PDB entry 3PWV | X-ray diffraction, 2.70 A resolution | chains A and B of the 3 polymer chains in the assembly

# Chain A
Name: MHC class I antigen
Source organism: Bos taurus
Reference sequence: Q95477 (Q95477_BOVIN); residues 1-274 here correspond to UniProt positions 26-299 (UniProt number = residue number + 25)
Chain sequence (274 residues; row label = number of the first residue in the row):
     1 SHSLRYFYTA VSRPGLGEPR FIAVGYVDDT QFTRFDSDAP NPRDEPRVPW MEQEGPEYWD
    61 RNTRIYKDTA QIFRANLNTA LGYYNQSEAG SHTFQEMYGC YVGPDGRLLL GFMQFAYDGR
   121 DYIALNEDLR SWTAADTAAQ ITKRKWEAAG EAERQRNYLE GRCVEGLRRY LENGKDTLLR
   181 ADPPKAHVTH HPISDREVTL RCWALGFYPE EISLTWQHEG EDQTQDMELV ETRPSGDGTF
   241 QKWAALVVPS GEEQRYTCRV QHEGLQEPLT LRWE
Cystine bridges: Cys100-Cys163, Cys202-Cys258

# Chain B
Name: Beta-2-microglobulin
Source organism: Bos taurus
Reference sequence: P01888 (B2MG_BOVIN); residues 1-98 here correspond to UniProt positions 21-118 (UniProt number = residue number + 20)
Chain sequence (98 residues; each row starts with the number of its first residue):
     1 IQRPPKIQVY SRHPPEDGKP NYLNCYVYGF HPPQIEIDLL KNGEKIKSEQ SDLSFSKDWS
    61 FYLLSHAEFT PNSKDQYSCR VKHVTLEQPR IVKWDRDL
Cystine bridges: Cys25-Cys79

# How chain A and chain B interact
Contacting residue pairs - 60 pairs, chain A then chain B:
  Phe7(A) with Phe55(B)
  Tyr8(A) with Phe55(B)
  Thr9(A) with Leu53(B); Phe61(B)
  Val11(A) with Pro33(B), hydrophobic; Gln34(B)
  Ser12(A) with Gln34(B)
  Ile22(A) with Leu53(B), hydrophobic
  Val24(A) with Asp52(B); Leu53(B); Ser54(B)
  Tyr26(A) with Ser54(B); Tyr62(B), hydrogen bond
  Gln31(A) with Asp52(B), hydrogen bond
  Arg34(A) with Asp52(B), salt bridge
  Arg47(A) with Asp52(B)
  Ser91(A) with Gln34(B), hydrogen bond
  Thr93(A) with Pro33(B)
  Gln95(A) with His31(B), hydrogen bond; Phe55(B); Trp59(B), hydrogen bond (side chain-backbone); Phe61(B)
  Glu96(A) with Phe55(B)
  Met97(A) with Phe55(B), hydrophobic; Lys57(B); Trp59(B), hydrophobic
  Gln114(A) with Trp59(B)
  Phe115(A) with Trp59(B)
  Ala116(A) with Trp59(B)
  Asp118(A) with Ile1(B); His31(B)
  Gly119(A) with Arg3(B), hydrogen bond (backbone-side chain); His31(B), hydrogen bond (backbone-side chain); Trp59(B)
  Arg120(A) with Ile1(B)
  Asp121(A) with Trp59(B), hydrogen bond
  His191(A) with Asp97(B), salt bridge
  Arg201(A) with Asp97(B), hydrogen bond (side chain-backbone); Leu98(B)
  Trp203(A) with Asp97(B); Leu98(B)
  Val230(A) with Gln8(B)
  Glu231(A) with Gln8(B), hydrogen bond (backbone-side chain); Tyr28(B), hydrogen bond
  Thr232(A) with Tyr26(B)
  Arg233(A) with Gln8(B), hydrogen bond; Tyr10(B); Tyr26(B); Leu98(B), hydrogen bond (side chain-backbone)
  Pro234(A) with Tyr10(B), hydrogen bond (backbone-side chain); Asn24(B); Tyr26(B)
  Ser235(A) with Arg12(B), hydrogen bond (backbone-side chain); Asn24(B), hydrogen bond (backbone-side chain)
  Gly236(A) with Arg12(B), hydrogen bond (backbone-side chain)
  Asp237(A) with Arg12(B)
  Gln241(A) with Tyr10(B); Ser11(B), hydrogen bond (side chain-backbone); Arg12(B), hydrogen bond (side chain-backbone)
  Trp243(A) with Leu98(B), hydrogen bond (side chain-backbone)
Other interface residues (no listed pair), chain B (26 interface residues in all): Lys6, Ser56, Leu64, Arg96
The authors on this interface:
  - interface residues, chain B: His31(B), Ser51(B)

# Overview
36 residues of chain A and 26 residues of chain B are in contact; the contacts include 20 hydrogen bonds and 2
salt bridges. Polar contacts include Arg34(A)-Asp52(B), His191(A)-Asp97(B) and Tyr26(A)-Tyr62(B). The paper
reports interface residues His31(B) and Ser51(B).
Chain A is MHC class I antigen and chain B is Beta-2-microglobulin, both from Bos taurus; the structure, An
immmunodominant CTL epitope from rinderpest virus presented by cattle MHC class I molecule N*01801 (BoLA-A11),
was determined by X-ray diffraction, deposited together with 3PWU.
